PDB entry 9L09 | electron microscopy, 2.90 A resolution | chains A and J of the 6 polymer chains in the assembly

[Chain A]
Molecule: RNA-directed RNA polymerase nsp12
Source organism: Severe acute respiratory syndrome coronavirus 2
Notes: EC 2.7.7.48, 2.7.7.50
UniProt: P0DTD1 (R1AB_SARS2); residues 1-932 here correspond to UniProt positions 4393-5324 (UniProt number = residue number + 4392)
Sequence (932 residues; row label = number of the first residue in the row):
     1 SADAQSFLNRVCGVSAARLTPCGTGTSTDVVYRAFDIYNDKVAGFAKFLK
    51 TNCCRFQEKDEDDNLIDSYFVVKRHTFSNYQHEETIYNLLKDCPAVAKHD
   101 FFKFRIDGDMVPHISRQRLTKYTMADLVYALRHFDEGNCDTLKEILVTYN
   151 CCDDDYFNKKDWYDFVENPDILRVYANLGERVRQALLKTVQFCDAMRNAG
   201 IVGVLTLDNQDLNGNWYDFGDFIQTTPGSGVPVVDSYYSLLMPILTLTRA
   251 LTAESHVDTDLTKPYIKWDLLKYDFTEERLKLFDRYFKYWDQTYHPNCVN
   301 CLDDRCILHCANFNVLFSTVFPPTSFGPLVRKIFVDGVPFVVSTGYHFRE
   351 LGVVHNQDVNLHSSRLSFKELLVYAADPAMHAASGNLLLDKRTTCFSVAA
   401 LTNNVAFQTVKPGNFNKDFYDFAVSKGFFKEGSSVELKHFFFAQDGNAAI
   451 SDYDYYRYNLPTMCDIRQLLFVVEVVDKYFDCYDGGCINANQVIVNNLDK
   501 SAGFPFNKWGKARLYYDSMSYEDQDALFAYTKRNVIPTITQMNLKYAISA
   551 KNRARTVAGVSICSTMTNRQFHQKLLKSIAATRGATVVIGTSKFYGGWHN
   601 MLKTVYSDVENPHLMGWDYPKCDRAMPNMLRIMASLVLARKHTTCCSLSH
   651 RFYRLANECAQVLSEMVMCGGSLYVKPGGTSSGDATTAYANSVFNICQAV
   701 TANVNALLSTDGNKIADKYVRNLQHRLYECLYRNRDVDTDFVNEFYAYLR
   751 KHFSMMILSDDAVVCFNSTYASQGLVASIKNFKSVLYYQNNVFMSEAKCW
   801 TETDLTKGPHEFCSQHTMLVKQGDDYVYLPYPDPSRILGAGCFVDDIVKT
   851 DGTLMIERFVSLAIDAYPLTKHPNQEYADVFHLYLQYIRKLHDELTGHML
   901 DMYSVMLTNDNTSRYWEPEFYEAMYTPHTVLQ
Unresolved in the structure: 1-3, 930-932
Ion coordination: Mg2+ near Asn209 (its only coordinating residue here); Zn2+ site 1: His295, Cys301, Cys306, Cys310; Zn2+ site 2: Cys487, His642, Cys645, Cys646
Curated features (UniProtKB/Swiss-Prot):
  - region: Lys545 to Arg555 (Interaction with RMP Remdesivir), Thr582 to Pro620 (RdRp Palm N-ter)
  - active site: Ser759, Asp760, Asp761
  - binding site (Mn(2+)): Asn209, Asp218
  - binding site (Zn(2+)): His295, Cys301, Cys306, Cys310, Cys487, His642, Cys645, Cys646
  - site: Gln932 (Cleavage)

[Chain J]
Molecule: 11-nt RNA strand
Sequence (11 nucleotides; numbered 27 to 37; the number before each row is that of its first residue):
    27 UAUAGCUUCUU

[Chain A / chain J interface]
Residue-residue contacts (29):
  Asn496(A) with A28(J), phosphate contact; U29(J), hydrogen bond to the phosphate
  Lys500(A) with U27(J), sugar contact
  Ser501(A) with U27(J), phosphate contact
  Ala558(A) with U27(J), phosphate contact
  Gly559(A) with U27(J), phosphate contact
  Arg569(A) with A28(J), salt bridge to the phosphate
  Lys577(A) with U29(J), salt bridge to the phosphate
  Gly590(A) with U29(J), hydrogen bond to the sugar; A30(J), sugar contact
  Ser592(A) with A30(J), hydrogen bond to the sugar; G31(J), sugar contact
  Phe594(A) with G31(J), sugar contact
  Tyr595(A) with G31(J), phosphate contact; C32(J), hydrogen bond to the phosphate
  Ser682(A) with U27(J), sugar contact
  Asp684(A) with U27(J), hydrogen bond to the sugar
  Ala685(A) with U27(J), hydrogen bond to the sugar; A28(J), sugar contact
  Tyr689(A) with A28(J), hydrogen bond to the sugar; U29(J), sugar contact
  Glu857(A) with U33(J), sugar contact
  Ser861(A) with G31(J), base contact
  Arg914(A) with U33(J), salt bridge to the phosphate
  Tyr915(A) with U33(J), sugar contact
  Phe920(A) with C32(J), phosphate contact; U33(J), phosphate contact
  Met924(A) with G31(J), sugar contact; C32(J), sugar contact
Interface residues without a listed pair, chain A (25 interface residues in all): Val560, Gly683, Val860, Ile864

[Summary]
25 residues of chain A and 7 residues of chain J are in contact; the contacts include 7 hydrogen bonds and 3
salt bridges. Polar pairs include Gly590(A)-U29(J), Ser592(A)-A30(J) and Asp684(A)-U27(J).
Chain A is RNA-directed RNA polymerase nsp12 (Severe acute respiratory syndrome coronavirus 2) and chain J is
an 11-nt RNA strand; the structure, SARS-CoV-2 C-RTC with 13-TP, was determined by electron microscopy.
